PDB entry 4A2O | X-ray diffraction, 1.69 A resolution | chains A and B

[Chain A (and B)]
Molecule: Eosinophil cationic protein
Source organism: Homo sapiens
Notes: EC 3.1.27.-; chain B of this document is another copy of the same molecule, construct and numbering; everything in this record applies to it too
UniProt: P12724 (ECP_HUMAN); residues 1-133 here correspond to UniProt positions 28-160 (UniProt number = residue number + 27)
Sequence (133 residues; each row starts with the number of its first residue):
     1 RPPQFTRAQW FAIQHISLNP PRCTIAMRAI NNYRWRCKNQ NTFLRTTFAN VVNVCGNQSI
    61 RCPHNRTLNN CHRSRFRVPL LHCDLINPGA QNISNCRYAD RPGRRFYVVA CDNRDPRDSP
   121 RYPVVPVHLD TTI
Differences from the reference sequence: variant Arg97 (Thr124 in P12724)
Swiss-Prot annotation at these positions:
  - active site: His15 (Proton acceptor), His128 (Proton donor)
  - binding site (substrate): Lys38 to Thr42
  - site: Tyr33 (May be involved in LPS-binding), Trp35 (May be involved in LPS- and LTA-binding)
  - modified residue: Tyr33 (3'-nitrotyrosine)
  - glycosylation (N-linked (GlcNAc...) asparagine): Asn57, Asn65, Asn92
Disulfides: Cys23-Cys83, Cys37-Cys96, Cys55-Cys111, Cys62-Cys71

[How chain A and chain B interact]
Residue-residue contacts - 18 pairs, chain A then chain B:
  Leu18(A) - Gln9(B)
  Leu18(A) - Ile13(B)  hydrophobic
  Asn19(A) - Tyr33(B)  hydrogen bond
  Tyr33(A) - Asn19(B)  hydrogen bond
  Ala49(A) - Ser119(B)
  Ala49(A) - Arg121(B)
  Ala49(A) - Tyr122(B)  hydrophobic
  Asn50(A) - Ser119(B)
  Val52(A) - Arg121(B)
  Asn53(A) - Ser119(B)
  Asn53(A) - Arg121(B)  hydrogen bond
  Ser119(A) - Ala49(B)
  Arg121(A) - Val52(B)
  Arg121(A) - Asn53(B)  hydrogen bond
  Arg121(A) - Arg121(B)  hydrogen bond (backbone-side chain)
  Arg121(A) - Tyr122(B)
  Tyr122(A) - Ala49(B)
  Tyr122(A) - Tyr122(B)
Also at the interface, not in a pair above, chain A (13 interface residues in all): Phe5, Gln9, Ile13
Also at the interface, not in a pair above, chain B (15 interface residues in all): Phe5, Leu18, Ala29, Thr47, Pro120

[Overview]
The interface between chain A and chain B involves 13 residues on one side and 15 on the other; the contacts
include 5 hydrogen bonds. Polar contacts include Asn19(A)-Tyr33(B), Asn53(A)-Arg121(B) and
Arg121(A)-Arg121(B).
Chain A and chain B are both Eosinophil cationic protein (Homo sapiens); the structure, Structure of the human
eosinophil cationic protein in complex with sulfate anions, was determined by X-ray diffraction, deposited
together with 4A2Y.
